7CM6 - chains F and G of the 8 polymer chains in the assembly; structure by electron microscopy, 3.00 A resolution.

[Chain F (and G)]
Molecule: NAD(+) hydrolase SARM1
Source organism: Homo sapiens
Notes: EC 3.2.2.6, 3.2.2.-; chain G of this document is another copy of the same molecule, construct and numbering; everything in this record applies to it too
UniProt: Q6SZW1 (SARM1_HUMAN); numbering as in UniProt (aligned over 1-724)
Chain sequence (733 residues; each row starts with the number of its first residue):
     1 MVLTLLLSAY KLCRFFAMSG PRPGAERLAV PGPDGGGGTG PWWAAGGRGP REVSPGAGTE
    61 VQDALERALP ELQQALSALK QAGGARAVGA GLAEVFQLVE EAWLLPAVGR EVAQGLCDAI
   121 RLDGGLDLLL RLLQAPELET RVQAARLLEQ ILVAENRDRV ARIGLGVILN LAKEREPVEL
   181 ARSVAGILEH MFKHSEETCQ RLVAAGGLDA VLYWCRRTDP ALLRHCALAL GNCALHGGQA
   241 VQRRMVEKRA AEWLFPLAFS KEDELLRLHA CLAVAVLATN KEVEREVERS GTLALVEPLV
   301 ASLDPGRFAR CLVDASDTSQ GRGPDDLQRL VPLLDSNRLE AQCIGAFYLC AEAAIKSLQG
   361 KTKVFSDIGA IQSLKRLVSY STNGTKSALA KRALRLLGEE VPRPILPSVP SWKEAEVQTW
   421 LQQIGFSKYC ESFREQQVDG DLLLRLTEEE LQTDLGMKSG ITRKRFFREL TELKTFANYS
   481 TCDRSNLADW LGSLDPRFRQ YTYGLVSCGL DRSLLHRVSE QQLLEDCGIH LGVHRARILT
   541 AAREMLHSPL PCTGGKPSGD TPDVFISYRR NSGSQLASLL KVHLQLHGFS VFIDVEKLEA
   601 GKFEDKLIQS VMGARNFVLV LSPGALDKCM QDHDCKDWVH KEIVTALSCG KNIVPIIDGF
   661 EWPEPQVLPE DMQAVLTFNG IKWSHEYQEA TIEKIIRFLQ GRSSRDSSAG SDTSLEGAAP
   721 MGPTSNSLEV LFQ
Unresolved in the structure: 1-60, 313-319, 548-560, 595-603, 701-733
Sequence notes: expression tag (725-733)
UniProt features mapped onto this chain:
  - active site: E642
  - binding site (NAD(+)): W103, R110, E149 to R157, H190 to K193, R569, R570, E599
  - modified residue (Phosphoserine): S548, S558
Ligand contacts: NAD (nicotinamide-adenine-dinucleotide): W103, R110, E149, Q150, I151, L152, V153, A154, R157, H190, K193, Q320, G321, R322, G323, P324, K356, K361

[Interface between chain F and chain G]
Residue-residue contacts (86):
  T382(F) with E197(G)
  N383(F) with E197(G)
  G384(F) with E197(G), hydrogen bond (backbone-side chain)
  A388(F) with R162(G)
  L406(F) with R329(G)
  P407(F) with E196(G)
  S411(F) with P332(G)
  K413(F) with V331(G); D335(G), salt bridge; I368(G); G369(G)
  E416(F) with Q328(G), hydrogen bond
  Q436(F) with S459(G), hydrogen bond; I461(G); T462(G)
  Q437(F) with R465(G), hydrogen bond
  V438(F) with I461(G), hydrophobic
  D439(F) with R468(G), salt bridge
  D441(F) with R468(G), salt bridge
  L442(F) with I461(G), hydrophobic; K464(G); R468(G)
  R445(F) with K464(G), hydrogen bond (backbone-side chain); R468(G)
  E450(F) with G460(G); I461(G); K464(G), salt bridge
  D454(F) with K458(G); S459(G); G460(G), hydrogen bond (side chain-backbone); I461(G)
  L455(F) with I461(G), hydrophobic
  N478(F) with Q239(G), hydrogen bond
  Y479(F) with Q239(G)
  S480(F) with Q239(G); T279(G); N280(G); K281(G), hydrogen bond (backbone-backbone)
  T481(F) with T279(G); K281(G)
  C482(F) with K281(G)
  D483(F) with K281(G); E282(G)
  R484(F) with K281(G); E282(G); R285(G)
  N486(F) with R243(G), hydrogen bond; E282(G)
  D489(F) with R243(G), salt bridge
  V506(F) with R497(G)
  S507(F) with R497(G), hydrogen bond (backbone-side chain)
  C508(F) with V533(G); H534(G), hydrogen bond (backbone-side chain)
  G509(F) with R497(G); R537(G), hydrogen bond (backbone-side chain)
  L510(F) with V533(G), hydrophobic
  L514(F) with R537(G)
  R517(F) with T540(G), hydrogen bond
  Q522(F) with G532(G), hydrogen bond (side chain-backbone); V533(G); A536(G)
  D526(F) with H530(G); L531(G); G532(G), hydrogen bond (side chain-backbone); V533(G), hydrogen bond (side chain-backbone)
  Y568(F) with F259(G)
  S574(F) with F259(G)
  Q575(F) with R216(G); R217(G); T218(G)
  S578(F) with F255(G); P256(G); F259(G)
  K581(F) with F255(G)
  V582(F) with E252(G); F255(G), hydrophobic; P256(G)
  H583(F) with R216(G); W253(G)
  Q585(F) with S290(G)
  L586(F) with E252(G); W253(G), hydrophobic
  I593(F) with F255(G), hydrophobic
  D594(F) with F259(G)
  H685(F) with R217(G)
  Q688(F) with R216(G)
Interface residues without a listed pair, chain F (54 interface residues in all): A415, L446, L579, E686
Interface residues without a listed pair, chain G (51 interface residues in all): Y213, G238, R249, S260, K261, L295, D367, D495

[In short]
54 residues of chain F and 51 residues of chain G are in contact; the contacts include 16 hydrogen bonds and 5
salt bridges. Polar contacts include K413(F)-D335(G), D439(F)-R468(G) and D441(F)-R468(G). Bound to chain F:
NAD.
Chain F and chain G are both NAD(+) hydrolase SARM1 (Homo sapiens); the structure, NAD+-bound Sarm1 in the
self-inhibited state, was determined by electron microscopy (same publication as 7CM5 and 7CM7).
